PDB entry 9DWG | electron microscopy, 3.30 A resolution | chains D and I of the 12 polymer chains in the assembly

Chain D:
Protein: Histone H2B type 1-C/E/F/G/I
Source organism: Homo sapiens
UniProtKB: P62807 (H2B1C_HUMAN); residues 1-125 here correspond to UniProt positions 2-126 (UniProt number = residue number + 1)
Chain sequence (125 residues; each row starts with the number of its first residue):
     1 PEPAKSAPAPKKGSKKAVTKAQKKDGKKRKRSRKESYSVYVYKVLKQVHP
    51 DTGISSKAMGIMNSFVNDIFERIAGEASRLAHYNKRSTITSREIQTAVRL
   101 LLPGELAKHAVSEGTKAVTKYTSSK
Not modelled in the structure: 1-31, 125
UniProt features mapped onto this chain:
  - modified residue: Pro1 (N-acetylproline), Glu2 (ADP-ribosyl glutamic acid), Lys5 (N6-(2-hydroxyisobutyryl)lysine), Ser6 (ADP-ribosylserine), Lys11 (N6-(beta-hydroxybutyryl)lysine), Lys12 (N6-(2-hydroxyisobutyryl)lysine), Ser14 (Phosphoserine), Lys15 (N6-acetyllysine), Lys16 (N6-(beta-hydroxybutyryl)lysine), Lys20 (N6-(2-hydroxyisobutyryl)lysine), Lys23 (N6-(2-hydroxyisobutyryl)lysine), Lys24 (N6-(2-hydroxyisobutyryl)lysine), Lys34 (N6-(2-hydroxyisobutyryl)lysine), Glu35 (PolyADP-ribosyl glutamic acid), Ser36 (Phosphoserine), Lys43 (N6-(2-hydroxyisobutyryl)lysine), Lys46 (N6-(2-hydroxyisobutyryl)lysine), Lys57 (N6,N6-dimethyllysine), Arg79 (Dimethylated arginine), Lys85 (N6,N6,N6-trimethyllysine) and 6 more in UniProt
  - glycosylation: Ser112 (O-linked (GlcNAc) serine)
  - cross-link (Glycyl lysine isopeptide (Lys-Gly)): Lys5 (interchain with G-Cter in SUMO2), Lys20 (interchain with G-Cter in SUMO2), Lys34 (interchain with G-Cter in ubiquitin), Lys120 (interchain with G-Cter in ubiquitin)

Chain I:
Molecule: 601 I strand (damaged strand 1)
Sequence (117 nucleotides; each row starts with the number of its first residue):
     1 ATCGAGAATCCCGGTGCCGAGGCCGCTCAATTGGTCGTAGACAGCTCTAG
    51 CACCGCTTAAACGCACGTACGCGCTGTCCCCCGCGTTTTAACCGCCAAGG
   101 GGATTACTCCCTAGTCT

How chain D and chain I interact:
Residue-residue contacts (11; chain D residue first):
  Arg33(D) with DC28(I), sugar contact; DA29(I), salt bridge to the phosphate
  Tyr42(D) with DG21(I), phosphate contact; DG22(I), hydrogen bond to the phosphate
  Gly53(D) with DG21(I), phosphate contact
  Ile54(D) with DA20(I), sugar contact; DG21(I), phosphate contact
  Ser56(D) with DA20(I), phosphate contact
  Arg86(D) with DG40(I), phosphate contact
  Ser87(D) with DG40(I), hydrogen bond to the phosphate
  Thr88(D) with DG40(I), hydrogen bond to the phosphate
Other interface residues (no listed pair), chain D (11 interface residues in all): Glu35, Thr52, Ser55
Other interface residues (no listed pair), chain I (8 interface residues in all): DA30, DA41

Overview:
11 residues of chain D and 8 residues of chain I are in contact, with 3 hydrogen bonds and 1 salt bridge.
Polar contacts include Tyr42(D)-DG22(I), Ser87(D)-DG40(I) and Thr88(D)-DG40(I).
Here chain D is Histone H2B type 1-C/E/F/G/I (Homo sapiens) and chain I is 601 I strand (damaged strand 1).
Entry 9DWG (DNA Polymerase Beta bound to a nucleosome containing a 1-nt gap at SHL-4.5 (State 1, composite))
was determined by electron microscopy.
